PDB entry 5EA6 | X-ray diffraction, 2.75 A resolution | chain F

== Chain F ==
Protein: Fusion glycoprotein F0
From: Human respiratory syncytial virus A (strain A2)
Notes: fragment: RSV F ectodomain
UniProt: P03420 (FUS_HRSVA); numbering as in UniProt (aligned over 1-513)
Amino-acid sequence (568 residues; numbered 1 to 568; the number before each row is that of its first residue):
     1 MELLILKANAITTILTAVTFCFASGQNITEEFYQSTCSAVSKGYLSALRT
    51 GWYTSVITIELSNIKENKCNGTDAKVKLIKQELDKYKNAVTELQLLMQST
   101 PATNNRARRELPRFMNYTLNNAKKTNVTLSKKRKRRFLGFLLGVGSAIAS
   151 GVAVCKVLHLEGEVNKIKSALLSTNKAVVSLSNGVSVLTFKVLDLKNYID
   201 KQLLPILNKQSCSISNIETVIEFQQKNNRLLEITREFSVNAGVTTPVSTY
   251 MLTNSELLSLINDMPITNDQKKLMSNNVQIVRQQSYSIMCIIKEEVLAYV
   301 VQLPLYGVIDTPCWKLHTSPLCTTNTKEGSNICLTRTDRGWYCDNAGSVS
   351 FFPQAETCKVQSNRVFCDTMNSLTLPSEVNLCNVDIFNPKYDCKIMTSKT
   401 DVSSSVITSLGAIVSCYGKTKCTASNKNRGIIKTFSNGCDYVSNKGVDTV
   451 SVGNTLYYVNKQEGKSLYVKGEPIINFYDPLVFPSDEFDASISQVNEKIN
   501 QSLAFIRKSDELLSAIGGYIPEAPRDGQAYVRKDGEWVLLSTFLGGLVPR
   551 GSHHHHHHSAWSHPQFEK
Unresolved in the structure: 1-26, 66-73, 99-136, 205-216, 507-568
Sequence notes: variant A102 (Pro in P03420), V379 (Ile in P03420), V447 (Met in P03420); engineered mutation C155 (Ser in P03420), F190 (Ser in P03420), L207 (Val in P03420), C290 (Ser in P03420); expression tag (514-568)
Cystine bridges: C37-C439, C155-C290, C313-C343, C322-C333, C358-C367, C382-C393, C416-C422
Residues lining bound ligands:
  - bta-9881 (5NP; (9BR)-9B-(4-chlorophenyl)-1-pyridin-3-ylcarbonyl-2,3-dihydroimidazo[5,6]pyrrolo[1,2-A]pyridin-5-one): F137, F140, M396, F488
  - N-cyclohexyltaurine (NHE; 2-[N-cyclohexylamino]ethane sulfonic acid): F387, F477, Y478, D479, V482, N496, I499, L503
Swiss-Prot annotation at these positions:
  - region: F137 to V157 (Fusion peptide)
  - site (Cleavage): R109, E110, R136, F137
  - glycosylation (N-linked (GlcNAc...) asparagine): N27, N70, N116, N120, N126, N500
What the authors report for this chain:
  - binding site for bta-9881: F140, F488
  - mutagenesis - D401E, E487D, F488L, D489E: decreased stability
  - mutagenesis - S398L, D486N: increased stability
  - mutagenesis - D489Y: unchanged stability
  - mutagenesis - L141W, G143S, K394R/S398L, S398L, T400A: decreased expression
  - mutagenesis - L141W, D486N: decreased growth

== Overview ==
Bound to chain F: N-cyclohexyltaurine and bta-9881. From the paper: a binding site for bta-9881 at F140 and
F488; L141W, G143S and K394R/S398L, among others, reduce expression; 11 substitutions were tested in all.
Chain F is Fusion glycoprotein F0 (Human respiratory syncytial virus A (strain A2)); the structure, Crystal
Structure of Inhibitor BTA-9881 in Complex with Prefusion RSV F Glycoprotein, was determined by X-ray
diffraction together with 5EA3, 5EA4, 5EA5, 5EA7 and 5EA8 from the same study.
